8J85 - chains B and H of the 8 polymer chains in the assembly; structure by electron microscopy, 2.70 A resolution.

Chain B (and H):
Molecule: Amidohydrolase family protein
Source organism: Stenotrophomonas acidaminiphila
Notes: engineered mutation(s): S88E; chain H of this document is another copy of the same molecule, construct and numbering; everything in this record applies to it too
Amino-acid sequence (427 residues; numbered 1 to 427; the number before each row is that of its first residue):
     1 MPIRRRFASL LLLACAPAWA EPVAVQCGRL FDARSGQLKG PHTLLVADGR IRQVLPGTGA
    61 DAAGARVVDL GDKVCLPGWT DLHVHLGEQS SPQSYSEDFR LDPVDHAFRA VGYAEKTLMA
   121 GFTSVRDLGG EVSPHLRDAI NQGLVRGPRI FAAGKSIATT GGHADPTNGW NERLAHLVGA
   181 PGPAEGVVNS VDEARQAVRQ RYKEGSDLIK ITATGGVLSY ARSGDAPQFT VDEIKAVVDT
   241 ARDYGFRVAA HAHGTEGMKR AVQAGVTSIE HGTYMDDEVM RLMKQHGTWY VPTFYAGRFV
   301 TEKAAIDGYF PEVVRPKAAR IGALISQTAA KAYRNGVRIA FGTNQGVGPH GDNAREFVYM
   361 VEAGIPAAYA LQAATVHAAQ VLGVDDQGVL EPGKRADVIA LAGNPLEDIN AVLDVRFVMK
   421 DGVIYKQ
Disordered / not traced: 1-21, 58-64
Modified / non-standard residues: K210 (lysine nz-carboxylic acid; KCX)
Cystine bridges: C27-C75
Bound ions: Zn2+ site 1: H83, H85, K210; Zn2+ site 2: K210, H251, H271 (together with 97U)
Small-molecule neighbours: 97U: H83, H85, E88, G129, G130, S156, H163, A164, K210, G216, V217, L218, H251, H253, E270, H271, T293, A296, G297, V300, I325, N344, V347

How chain B and chain H interact:
Residue-residue contacts (30; chain B residue first):
  Y95(B) - R100(H)
  S96(B) - S96(H)
  D98(B) - N171(H)  hydrogen bond (backbone-side chain)
  F99(B) - F99(H)  hydrophobic
  F99(B) - G169(H)
  F99(B) - W170(H)
  F99(B) - N171(H)  hydrogen bond (backbone-backbone)
  F99(B) - L174(H)  hydrophobic
  R100(B) - Y95(H)
  R100(B) - N168(H)
  R100(B) - G169(H)  hydrogen bond (side chain-backbone)
  R100(B) - Y220(H)
  L101(B) - N171(H)
  D102(B) - N171(H)
  D102(B) - E172(H)  hydrogen bond (side chain-backbone)
  N168(B) - R100(H)
  G169(B) - F99(H)
  G169(B) - R100(H)  hydrogen bond (backbone-side chain)
  W170(B) - F99(H)
  N171(B) - D98(H)  hydrogen bond (side chain-backbone)
  N171(B) - F99(H)  hydrogen bond (backbone-backbone)
  N171(B) - L101(H)
  N171(B) - D102(H)
  E172(B) - D102(H)  hydrogen bond (backbone-side chain)
  R173(B) - V178(H)
  L174(B) - F99(H)  hydrophobic
  L177(B) - V178(H)  hydrophobic
  V178(B) - R173(H)
  V178(B) - L177(H)  hydrophobic
  Y220(B) - R100(H)

In short:
The chain B/chain H interface involves 17 residues from each chain, with 8 hydrogen bonds. Among the polar
pairs are D98(B)-N171(H), R100(B)-G169(H) and D102(B)-E172(H). Chain B binds 97U. H83(B), H85(B) and K210(B)
form the Zn2+ site 1.
Both chains are Amidohydrolase family protein (Stenotrophomonas acidaminiphila). Entry 8J85 (Cryo-EM structure
of ochratoxin A-detoxifying amidohydrolase ADH3 mutant S88E in complex with ochratoxin A) was determined by
electron microscopy, deposited together with 8IHQ, 8IHR and 8IHS.
